PDB entry 1G0U | X-ray diffraction, 2.40 A resolution | chains C and D of the 28 polymer chains in the assembly

== Chain C ==
Name: Proteasome component PRE6
Source organism: Saccharomyces cerevisiae
Notes: EC 3.4.99.46
Reference sequence: P40303 (PSA7_YEAST); the construct lacks a stretch of the UniProt sequence and is renumbered around it, so the offset changes along the chain: 5-62 = UniProt 1-58; 63-143 = UniProt 60-140; 145-180 = UniProt 144-179; 182-203 = UniProt 184-205; 1 more segments
Chain sequence (243 residues; row label = number of the first residue in the row; note: 3 numbers in that range are skipped by the numbering (no residue carries them; nothing is unmodelled there); a row labelled like 180A-180D holds insertion residues (180A, then the next letters in order)):
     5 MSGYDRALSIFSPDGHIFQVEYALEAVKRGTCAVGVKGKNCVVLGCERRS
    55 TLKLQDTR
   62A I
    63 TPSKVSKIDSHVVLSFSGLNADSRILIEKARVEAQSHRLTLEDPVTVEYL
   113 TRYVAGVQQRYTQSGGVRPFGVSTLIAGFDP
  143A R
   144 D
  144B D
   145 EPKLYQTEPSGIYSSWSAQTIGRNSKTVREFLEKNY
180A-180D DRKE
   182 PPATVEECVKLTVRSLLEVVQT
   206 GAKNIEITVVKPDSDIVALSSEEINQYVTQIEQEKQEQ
Disordered / not traced: 5-9
Swiss-Prot annotation at these positions:
  - modified residue: Thr63 (Phosphothreonine)

== Chain D ==
Name: Proteasome component PUP2
Source organism: Saccharomyces cerevisiae
Notes: EC 3.4.99.46
Reference sequence: P32379 (PSA5_YEAST); aligned to UniProt positions 1-241 over residues 1-244 (the alignment contains insertions or deletions, so no single offset holds)
Chain sequence (241 residues; each row starts with the number of its first residue; note: 9 numbers in that range are skipped by the numbering (no residue carries them; nothing is unmodelled there); a row labelled like 180C-180E holds insertion residues (180C, then the next letters in order)):
     1 MFLTRSEYDRGVSTFSPEGRLFQVEYSLEAIKLGSTAIGIATKEGVVLGV
    51 EKRATSPLLESDSIEKIVEIDRHIGCAMSGLTADARSMIEHARTAAVTHN
   101 LYYDEDINVESLTQSVCDLAAAA
   127 AMSRPFGVALLIAGHDAD
  144A D
   145 GYQLFHAEPSGTFYRYNAKAIGSGSEGAQAELLNEW
180C-180E HSS
   184 LTLKEAELLVLKILKQVME
   205 EKLDE
209A-209B NN
   210 AQLSCITKQDGFKIYDNEKTAELI
   235 KELKEKEAAE
Disordered / not traced: 1-11
Ion coordination: Mg2+: Glu105 (shared with 2 residues of chain L)

== Chain C / chain D interface ==
Residue-residue contacts (49; chain C residue first):
  Ala11(C) with Ser129(D)
  Ser13(C) with Ser129(D); Arg130(D)
  Ile14(C) with Gln23(D)
  Phe15(C) with Gln23(D), hydrogen bond (backbone-side chain); Tyr26(D), hydrophobic; Ser27(D); Arg130(D); Pro131(D); Gly133(D)
  Ser16(C) with Tyr26(D)
  Pro17(C) with Tyr26(D), hydrophobic; Glu29(D)
  Gly19(C) with Tyr26(D); Ala30(D)
  His20(C) with Leu33(D)
  Ile21(C) with Leu81(D), hydrophobic; Arg130(D)
  Lys41(C) with Glu60(D), salt bridge
  Gln121(C) with Ala83(D); Asp84(D)
  Thr124(C) with Arg130(D), hydrogen bond (backbone-side chain)
  Gln125(C) with Met128(D); Ser129(D), hydrogen bond (backbone-backbone); Arg130(D); Phe132(D)
  Ser126(C) with Ser129(D), hydrogen bond (backbone-side chain)
  Gly127(C) with Ser129(D)
  Ser154(C) with Ala83(D)
  Gly155(C) with Ala83(D)
  Ile156(C) with Thr82(D); Ala83(D)
  Ser158(C) with Leu59(D); Ser63(D)
  Ser159(C) with Leu59(D); Glu60(D), hydrogen bond (backbone-backbone); Ser63(D), hydrogen bond
  Trp160(C) with Ser56(D); Leu58(D), hydrophobic; Leu59(D)
  Ser161(C) with Leu58(D), hydrogen bond (backbone-backbone); Glu60(D)
  Ala162(C) with Leu58(D)
  Leu176(C) with Leu58(D), hydrophobic
  Glu177(C) with Ser56(D); Pro57(D)
  Arg180B(C) with Pro57(D), hydrogen bond (side chain-backbone); Leu58(D); Leu59(D), hydrogen bond (side chain-backbone)
Other interface residues (no listed pair), chain C (29 interface residues in all): Asp18, Tyr157, Tyr180
Other interface residues (no listed pair), chain D (25 interface residues in all): Thr55, Arg86, Ser87

== In short ==
29 residues of chain C face 25 of chain D across their interface, with 9 hydrogen bonds and 1 salt bridge.
Polar contacts include Lys41(C)-Glu60(D), Phe15(C)-Gln23(D) and Thr124(C)-Arg130(D).
Here chain C is Proteasome component PRE6 and chain D is Proteasome component PUP2, both from Saccharomyces
cerevisiae. Entry 1G0U (A gated channel into the proteasome core particle) was determined by X-ray
diffraction.
